Entry 1UJQ (X-ray diffraction, 2.10 A resolution); this record covers chains B and C of the 4 polymer chains in the assembly.

# Chain B (and C)
Molecule: Probable methylisocitrate lyase
Source organism: Salmonella enterica subsp. enterica serovar Typhimurium
Notes: EC 4.1.3.30; chain C of this document is another copy of the same molecule, construct and numbering; everything in this record applies to it too
UniProt: Q56062 (PRPB_SALTY); residues 2-295 here correspond to UniProt positions 1-294 (UniProt number = residue number - 1)
Amino-acid sequence (305 residues; each row starts with the number of its first residue; numbers below 1 keep their minus sign (Met-1 is residue -1)):
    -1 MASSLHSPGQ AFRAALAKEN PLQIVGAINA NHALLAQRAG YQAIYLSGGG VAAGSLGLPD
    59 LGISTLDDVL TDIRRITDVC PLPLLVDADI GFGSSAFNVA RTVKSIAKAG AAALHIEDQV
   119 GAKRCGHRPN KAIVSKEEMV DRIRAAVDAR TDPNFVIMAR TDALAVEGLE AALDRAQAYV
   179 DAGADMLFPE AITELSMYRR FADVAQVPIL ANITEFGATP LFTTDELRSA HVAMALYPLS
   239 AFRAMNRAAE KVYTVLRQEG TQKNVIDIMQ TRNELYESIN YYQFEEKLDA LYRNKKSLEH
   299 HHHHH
Not modelled in the structure: -1 to 4, 119-129, 284-303 (chain C: -1 to 3, 119-129, 290-303)
Construct notes: cloning artifact (-1 to 1); expression tag (296-303)

# How chain B and chain C interact
Pairs across the interface - 15 pairs, chain B then chain C:
  Arg72(B) - Arg72(C)
  Thr75(B) - Lys106(C)  hydrogen bond
  Asp76(B) - Lys106(C)  salt bridge
  Phe95(B) - Phe282(C)
  Phe95(B) - Leu286(C)  hydrophobic
  Arg99(B) - Asp76(C)
  Lys106(B) - Arg72(C)
  Lys106(B) - Thr75(C)  hydrogen bond
  Lys106(B) - Asp76(C)  salt bridge
  Lys106(B) - Lys106(C)
  Lys106(B) - Ala107(C)  hydrogen bond (side chain-backbone)
  Lys106(B) - Gly108(C)
  Ala107(B) - Lys106(C)  hydrogen bond (backbone-side chain)
  Gly108(B) - Lys106(C)
  Phe282(B) - Phe95(C)
Interface residues without a listed pair, chain B (12 interface residues in all): Ser103, Asp139, Asp146
Interface residues without a listed pair, chain C (11 interface residues in all): Lys285, Leu289

# Overview
Chain B and chain C form an interface of 12 and 11 residues respectively, with 4 hydrogen bonds and 2 salt
bridges. Among the polar pairs are Asp76(B)-Lys106(C), Thr75(B)-Lys106(C) and Lys106(B)-Ala107(C).
Both chains are Probable methylisocitrate lyase (Salmonella enterica subsp. enterica serovar Typhimurium).
Entry 1UJQ (Crystal structure of 2-methylisocitrate lyase (PrpB) from Salmonella enterica serovar typhimurium)
was determined by X-ray diffraction (same publication as 1O5Q).
